Entry 7Z19 (electron microscopy, 2.57 A resolution); this record covers chains A and G of the 9 polymer chains in the assembly.

Chain A:
Molecule: Alpha-D-ribose 1-methylphosphonate 5-triphosphate synthase subunit PhnG
Organism: Escherichia coli
Notes: EC 2.7.8.37
Reference sequence: P16685 (PHNG_ECOLI); numbering as in UniProt (aligned over 1-150)
Sequence (150 residues; row label = number of the first residue in the row):
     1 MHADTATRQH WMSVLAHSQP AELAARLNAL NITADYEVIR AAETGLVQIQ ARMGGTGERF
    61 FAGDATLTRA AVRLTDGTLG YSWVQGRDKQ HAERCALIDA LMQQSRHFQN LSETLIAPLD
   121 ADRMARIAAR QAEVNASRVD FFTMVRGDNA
Disordered / not traced: 1-2, 145-150
Curated features (UniProtKB/Swiss-Prot):
  - natural variant: Gln85 (Q85L: In strain: B)

Chain G:
Molecule: Alpha-D-ribose 1-methylphosphonate 5-triphosphate synthase subunit PhnI
Organism: Escherichia coli
Notes: EC 2.7.8.37
Reference sequence: P16687 (PHNI_ECOLI); residue numbers follow UniProt; this construct covers 1-354
Sequence (354 residues; row label = number of the first residue in the row):
     1 MYVAVKGGEK AIDAAHALQE SRRRGDTDLP ELSVAQIEQQ LNLAVDRVMT EGGIADRELA
    61 ALALKQASGD NVEAIFLLRA YRTTLAKLAV SEPLDTTGMR LERRISAVYK DIPGGQLLGP
   121 TYDYTHRLLD FTLLANGEAP TLTTADSEQQ PSPHVFSLLA RQGLAKFEED SGAQPDDITR
   181 TPPVYPCSRS SRLQQLMRGD EGYLLALAYS TQRGYGRNHP FAGEIRSGYI DVSIVPEELG
   241 FAVNVGELLM TECEMVNGFI DPPGEPPHFT RGYGLVFGMS ERKAMAMALV DRALQAPEYG
   301 EHATGPAQDE EFVLAHADNV EVAGFVSHLK LPHYVDFQAE LELLKRLQQE QNHG
Disordered / not traced: 354
Construct notes: conflict Val322 (Ala in P16687)
Curated features (UniProtKB/Swiss-Prot):
  - natural variant: Gly264 (G264D: In strain: B), Gln351 (Q351K: In strain: B)
Ion coordination: Zn2+: His328, His333

Chain A / chain G interface:
Contacting residue pairs - 26 pairs, chain A then chain G:
  Arg87(A) with Phe131(G)
  Arg130(A) with Leu18(G)
  Glu133(A) with Leu18(G)
  Ala136(A) with Ala14(G)
  Ser137(A) with Ala11(G); Ala14(G); Ala15(G); Leu18(G)
  Arg138(A) with Ala11(G)
  Val139(A) with Gly7(G); Ala11(G), hydrophobic
  Asp140(A) with Val5(G); Gly7(G); Lys10(G), salt bridge
  Phe141(A) with Val3(G); Ala4(G); Val5(G), hydrogen bond (backbone-backbone)
  Phe142(A) with Tyr2(G), hydrophobic; Val3(G); Ala4(G), hydrophobic; Val5(G)
  Thr143(A) with Tyr2(G); Val3(G), hydrogen bond (backbone-backbone); Val5(G)
  Met144(A) with Met1(G); Tyr2(G)
Interface residues without a listed pair, chain A (13 interface residues in all): Val134
Interface residues without a listed pair, chain G (13 interface residues in all): Leu134

Summary:
Chain A and chain G each contribute 13 residues to their interface, with 2 hydrogen bonds and 1 salt bridge.
Polar contacts include Asp140(A)-Lys10(G), Phe141(A)-Val5(G) and Thr143(A)-Val3(G). His328(G) and His333(G)
form the Zn2+ site.
Chain A is Alpha-D-ribose 1-methylphosphonate 5-triphosphate synthase subunit PhnG and chain G is
Alpha-D-ribose 1-methylphosphonate 5-triphosphate synthase subunit PhnI, both from Escherichia coli; the
structure, E. coli C-P lyase bound to a single PhnK ABC domain, was determined by electron microscopy together
with 7Z15, 7Z16, 7Z17 and 7Z18 from the same study.
